Entry 5JLZ (X-ray diffraction, 1.99 A resolution); this record covers chains A and E of the 3 polymer chains in the assembly.

Chain A:
Name: HLA class II histocompatibility antigen, DR alpha chain
From: Homo sapiens
UniProt: P01903 (DRA_HUMAN); residues 1-181 here correspond to UniProt positions 26-206 (UniProt number = residue number + 25)
Chain sequence (189 residues; row label = number of the first residue in the row):
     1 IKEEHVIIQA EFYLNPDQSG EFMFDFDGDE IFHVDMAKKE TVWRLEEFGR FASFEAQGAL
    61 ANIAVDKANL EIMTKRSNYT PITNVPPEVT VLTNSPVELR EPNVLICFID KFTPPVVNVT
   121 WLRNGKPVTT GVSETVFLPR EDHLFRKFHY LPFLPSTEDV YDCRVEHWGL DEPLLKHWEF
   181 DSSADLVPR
Unresolved in the structure: 1, 182-189
Disulfide bonds: Cys107-Cys163
Sequence notes: expression tag (182-189)
Swiss-Prot annotation at these positions:
  - region: Glu179 to Asp181 (Connecting peptide)
  - site: Gln9 (Self- and pathogen-derived peptide antigen), Gly49 (Self-peptide antigen), Phe51 (Self- and pathogen-derived peptide antigen), Ala52 (Self-peptide antigen), Ser53 (Self- and pathogen-derived peptide antigen), Glu55 (Pathogen-derived peptide antigen), Asn62 (Self- and pathogen-derived peptide antigen), Asn69 (Pathogen-derived peptide antigen), Arg76 (Self- and pathogen-derived peptide antigen)
  - glycosylation (N-linked (GlcNAc...) asparagine): Asn78, Asn118

Chain E:
Name: Alpha-enolase
UniProt: K7EM90 (K7EM90_HUMAN); numbering as in UniProt (aligned over 26-40)
Chain sequence (15 residues; numbered 26 to 40; the number before each row is that of its first residue):
    26 TSKGLFRAAV PSGAS
Unresolved in the structure: 26
Modified / non-standard residues: Arg32 (citrulline; CIR)

Chain A / chain E interface:
Residue-residue contacts (29):
  Gln9(A) with Ala33(E); Ala34(E), hydrogen bond (side chain-backbone)
  Glu11(A) with Pro36(E)
  Phe24(A) with Arg32(E)
  Phe32(A) with Phe31(E), hydrophobic
  Trp43(A) with Phe31(E), hydrophobic
  Phe51(A) with Ser27(E); Lys28(E); Gly29(E), hydrogen bond (backbone-backbone)
  Ala52(A) with Gly29(E); Phe31(E), hydrophobic
  Ser53(A) with Gly29(E), hydrogen bond (backbone-backbone); Leu30(E); Phe31(E), hydrogen bond (backbone-backbone)
  Phe54(A) with Leu30(E), hydrophobic; Phe31(E)
  Glu55(A) with Leu30(E)
  Asn62(A) with Ala34(E), hydrogen bond (side chain-backbone); Val35(E); Pro36(E)
  Val65(A) with Pro36(E); Ser37(E)
  Asp66(A) with Pro36(E)
  Asn69(A) with Ser37(E), hydrogen bond (side chain-backbone); Gly38(E); Ala39(E), hydrogen bond (side chain-backbone)
  Ile72(A) with Ala39(E); Ser40(E)
  Arg76(A) with Ser40(E), hydrogen bond (side chain-backbone)
Also at the interface, not in a pair above, chain A (19 interface residues in all): Phe22, Ile31, Arg50

Overview:
Chain A and chain E form an interface of 19 and 14 residues respectively, with 8 hydrogen bonds. Polar
contacts include Gln9(A)-Ala34(E), Asn62(A)-Ala34(E) and Asn69(A)-Ser37(E).
Chain A is HLA class II histocompatibility antigen, DR alpha chain (Homo sapiens) and chain E is
Alpha-enolase; the structure, Crystal structure of HLA-DRB1*04:01 in complex with modified alpha-enolase
peptide 26-40 with citrulline at the position ..., was determined by X-ray diffraction, deposited together
with 5LAX.
